5NB4 - chains C and E of the 12 polymer chains in the assembly; structure by X-ray diffraction, 1.14 A resolution.

Chain C (and E):
Name: Phycoerythrin Alpha subunit
From: Phormidium rubidum A09DM
Notes: chain E of this document is another copy of the same molecule, construct and numbering; everything in this record applies to it too
UniProtKB: A0A0E3W010 (A0A0E3W010_9CYAN); residue numbers follow UniProt; this construct covers 1-160
Sequence (164 residues; row label = number of the first residue in the row):
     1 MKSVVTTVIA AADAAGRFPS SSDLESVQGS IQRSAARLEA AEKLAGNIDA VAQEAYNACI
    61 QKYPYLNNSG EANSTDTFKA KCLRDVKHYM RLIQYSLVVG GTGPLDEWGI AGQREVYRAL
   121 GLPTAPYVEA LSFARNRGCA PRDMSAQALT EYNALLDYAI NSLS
Covalently attached groups: phycoerythrobilin (PEB) linked to Cys-82, Cys-139
Ion coordination: Na+: Asn-161, Ser-164 (shared with 1 residue of chain R)
Residues lining bound ligands:
  - phycoerythrobilin (PEB), molecule 1: Leu-24, Glu-25, Gln-28
  - phycoerythrobilin (PEB), molecule 2: Arg-33, Gln-147, Thr-150, Glu-151
  - phycoerythrobilin (PEB), molecule 3: Lys-43, Leu-44, Asn-47, Ala-50, Val-51, Glu-54, Arg-137, Gly-138, Arg-142, Asp-143, Met-144, Tyr-152
  - phycoerythrobilin (PEB), molecule 4: Cys-59, Ile-60, Leu-66, Ala-72, Asn-73, Phe-78, Lys-81, Arg-84, Asp-85, Val-86, His-88, Tyr-89, Leu-92, Trp-108, Val-116, Tyr-117, Leu-120, Leu-122, Pro-123, Pro-126, Tyr-127
  - hydrogenphosphate ion (PI): Ile-110, Ala-111, Gly-112, Gln-113, Arg-114, Glu-115
From the paper describing this entry:
  - binding site for phycoerythrobilin: Gln-28, Lys-43, Asn-47, Ala-72, Lys-81, Cys-82, Arg-84, Asp-85, Leu-120, Arg-137, Cys-139, Arg-142, Asp-143, Gln-147
  - binding site for nitrate ion: Arg-118, Thr-124
  - binding site for hydrogenphosphate ion: Gly-112, Arg-114, Glu-115

Chain C / chain E interface:
Pairs across the interface (16; chain C residue first):
  Lys-62(C) / Glu-71(E)
  Tyr-63(C) / Glu-71(E)
  Tyr-65(C) / Tyr-65(E)  hydrophobic
  Glu-71(C) / Lys-62(E)  salt bridge
  Glu-71(C) / Tyr-63(E)
  Arg-114(C) / Arg-118(E)
  Arg-118(C) / Arg-114(E)
  Arg-118(C) / Arg-118(E)
  Arg-118(C) / Thr-124(E)  hydrogen bond
  Arg-118(C) / Leu-163(E)
  Arg-118(C) / Ser-164(E)
  Ala-119(C) / Ser-164(E)
  Thr-124(C) / Arg-118(E)  hydrogen bond
  Leu-163(C) / Arg-118(E)
  Ser-164(C) / Arg-118(E)
  Ser-164(C) / Ala-119(E)

Summary:
The chain C/chain E interface involves 10 residues from each chain, with 2 hydrogen bonds and 1 salt bridge.
Polar contacts include Glu-71(C)/Lys-62(E) and Arg-118(C)/Thr-124(E). The paper reports a binding site for
phycoerythrobilin at Gln-28(C), Lys-43(C) and Asn-47(C) among others; a binding site for hydrogenphosphate ion
at Gly-112(C), Arg-114(C) and Glu-115(C).
Both chains are Phycoerythrin Alpha subunit (Phormidium rubidum A09DM). Entry 5NB4 (Atomic resolution
structure of C-phycoerythrin from marine cyanobacterium Phormidium sp. A09DM at pH 7.5) was determined by
X-ray diffraction together with 5NB3 from the same study.
